8CN3 - chains A and C; structure by X-ray diffraction, 2.71 A resolution.

Chain A:
Protein: Disks large homolog 1
Organism: Homo sapiens
UniProt: Q12959 (DLG1_HUMAN), isoform Q12959-5; residues 6-117 here correspond to UniProt positions 260-371 (UniProt number = residue number + 254)
Chain sequence (117 residues; each row starts with the number of its first residue):
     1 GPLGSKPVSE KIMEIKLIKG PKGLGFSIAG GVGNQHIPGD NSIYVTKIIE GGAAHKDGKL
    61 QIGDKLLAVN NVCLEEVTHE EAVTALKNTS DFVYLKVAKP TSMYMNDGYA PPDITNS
Disordered / not traced: 1-11, 102-117
Sequence notes: expression tag (1-5)

Chain C:
Protein: Glu-thr-glu-val
Chain sequence (4 residues; each row starts with the number of its first residue):
   208 ETEV

How chain A and chain C interact:
Pairs across the interface (20; chain A residue first):
  Gly23(A) with Val211(C)
  Leu24(A) with Val211(C), hydrogen bond (backbone-backbone)
  Gly25(A) with Val211(C), hydrogen bond (backbone-backbone)
  Phe26(A) with Glu210(C); Val211(C), hydrogen bond (backbone-backbone)
  Ser27(A) with Thr209(C); Glu210(C), hydrogen bond
  Ile28(A) with Glu208(C), hydrogen bond (backbone-backbone); Thr209(C), hydrogen bond (backbone-backbone)
  Ala29(A) with Glu208(C)
  Gly30(A) with Glu208(C)
  Asn34(A) with Glu208(C)
  Thr46(A) with Glu208(C)
  Ile49(A) with Glu210(C)
  His79(A) with Glu208(C), salt bridge; Thr209(C), hydrogen bond
  Val83(A) with Thr209(C)
  Leu86(A) with Val211(C), hydrophobic
  Lys87(A) with Glu210(C), hydrogen bond (side chain-backbone); Val211(C)
Interface residues without a listed pair, chain A (16 interface residues in all): Lys22

In short:
The interface between chain A and chain C involves 16 residues on one side and 4 on the other, with 8 hydrogen
bonds and 1 salt bridge. Polar contacts include His79(A)-Glu208(C), Gly25(A)-Val211(C) and Ser27(A)-Glu210(C).
Chain A is Disks large homolog 1 (Homo sapiens) and chain C is Glu-thr-glu-val; the structure, hDLG1-PDZ2 in
complex with a TAX1 peptide from HTLV-1, was determined by X-ray diffraction together with 8CN1 from the same
study.
